4R3U - chains A and C; structure by X-ray diffraction, 2.50 A resolution.

Chain A:
Molecule: 2-hydroxyisobutyryl-CoA mutase large subunit
Source organism: Aquincola tertiaricarbonis
Notes: EC 5.4.99.-
UniProt: I3VE77 (I3VE77_9BURK); residues 1-562 here = UniProt positions 1-562
Chain sequence (584 residues; each row starts with the number of its first residue; numbers below 1 keep their minus sign (Met-10 is residue -10)):
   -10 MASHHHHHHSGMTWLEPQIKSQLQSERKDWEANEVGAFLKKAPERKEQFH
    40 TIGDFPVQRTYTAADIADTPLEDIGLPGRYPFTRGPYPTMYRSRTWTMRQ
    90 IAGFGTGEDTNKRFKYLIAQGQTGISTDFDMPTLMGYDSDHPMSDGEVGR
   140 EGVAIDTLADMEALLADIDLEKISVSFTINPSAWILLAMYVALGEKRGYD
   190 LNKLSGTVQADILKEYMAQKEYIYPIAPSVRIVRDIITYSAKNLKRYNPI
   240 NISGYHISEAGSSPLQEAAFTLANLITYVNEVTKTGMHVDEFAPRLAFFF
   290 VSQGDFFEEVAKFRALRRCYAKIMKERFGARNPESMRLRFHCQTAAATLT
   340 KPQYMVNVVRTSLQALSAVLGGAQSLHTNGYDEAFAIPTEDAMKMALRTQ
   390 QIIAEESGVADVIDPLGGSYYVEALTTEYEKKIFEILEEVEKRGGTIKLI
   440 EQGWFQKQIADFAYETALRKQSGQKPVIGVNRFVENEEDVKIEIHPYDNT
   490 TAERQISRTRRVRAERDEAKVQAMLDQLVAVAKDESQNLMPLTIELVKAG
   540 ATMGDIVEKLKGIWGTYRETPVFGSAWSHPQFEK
Unresolved in the structure: -10 to 1, 559-573
Sequence notes: expression tag (-10 to 0, 563-573)
Residues lining bound ligands:
  - 3-hydroxybutanoyl-coenzyme A (3HC): Phe27, Lys30, Ala31, Tyr76, Thr78, Met79, Ser82, Arg83, Thr86, Arg88, Ile90, Ser115, Asp117, Ser163, Ser165, Thr167, Ser194, Thr196, Gln198, Gln208, Arg235, Asn237, Asn240, Tyr244, His245, Arg284, Ala286, Phe287, Phe288, Arg328, Phe329, His330, Gln332, Gln363, Ser364
  - 3-hydroxybutanoyl-coenzyme A / 2-Hydroxyisobutyryl-Coenzyme A: Phe27, Lys30, Ala31, Tyr76, Thr78, Met79, Ser82, Arg83, Thr86, Arg88, Ile90, Ser115, Asp117, Ser163, Ser165, Thr167, Ser194, Thr196, Gln198, Gln208, Arg235, Asn237, Asn240, Tyr244, His245, Arg284, Ala286, Phe287, Phe288, Arg328, Phe329, His330, Gln332, Gln363, Ser364
  - 2-Hydroxyisobutyryl-Coenzyme A (3KK; S-{(3R,5R,9R)-1-[(2R,3S,4R,5R)-5-(6-amino-9H-purin-9-yl)-4-hydroxy-3-(phosphonooxy)tetrahydrofuran-2-yl]-3,5,9-trihydroxy-8,8-dimethyl-3,5-dioxido-10,14-dioxo-2,4,6-trioxa-11,15-diaza-3lambda~5~,5lambda~5~-diphosphaheptadecan-17-yl} 2-hydroxy-2-methylpropanethioate): Phe27, Ala31, Tyr76, Thr78, Met79, Ser82, Arg83, Thr86, Arg88, Ile90, Ser115, Asp117, Ser163, Ser165, Thr167, Ser194, Thr196, Gln198, Gln208, Arg235, Asn237, Asn240, Tyr244, His245, Arg284, Ala286, Phe287, Phe288, Arg328, Phe329, His330, Gln332, Gln363, Ser364
  - 5'-deoxyadenosine (5AD): Ile90, Ala91, Gly92, Asp117, Glu140, Gly141, Tyr244, Gln332, Ala335, His366, Asn368, Glu372, Ile376, Pro377
  - cobalamin (B12): Asp117, Phe118, Met120, Leu123, Glu140, Gly141, Ala207, Gln208, Lys209, Glu210, Tyr244, His245, Glu248, Ala249, Ala335, Ala336, Asp371, Glu372, Ala373, Phe374, Ala375, Ile376
UniProt features mapped onto this chain:
  - binding site ((3S)-3-hydroxybutanoyl-CoA): Tyr76 to Met79, Thr86 to Arg88, Asp117, Thr196 to Gln198, Arg235, Asn240, His245, Arg284
  - site: Asp117 (Important for the stereospecificity of catalysis)
What the authors report for this chain:
  - mutagenesis - D117A, D117V (125 nmol min-1 mg-1): increased catalytic activity on (R)-3-hydroxybutyryl-CoA
  - mutagenesis - D117V (3-fold): decreased catalytic activity on (S)-enantiomer
  - mutagenesis - D117V (100 nmol min-1 mg-1): increased catalytic activity on pivalyl-CoA
  - mutagenesis - I90L: decreased catalytic activity
  - mutagenesis - I90V: decreased catalytic activity (citing earlier work)
  - mutagenesis - I90F, I90Y: abolished catalytic activity (citing earlier work)
  - mutagenesis - I90L: abolished catalytic activity on pivalyl- and isovaleryl-CoA
  - mutagenesis - I90A, I90V: unchanged catalytic activity on pivalyl- and isovaleryl-CoA
  - mutagenesis - I90A, D117V (3-fold): decreased catalytic activity on 3-hydroxybutanoyl-coenzyme A
  - mutagenesis - I90A: decreased catalytic activity on 2-Hydroxyisobutyryl-Coenzyme A

Chain C:
Molecule: 2-hydroxyisobutyryl-CoA mutase small subunit
Source organism: Aquincola tertiaricarbonis
UniProt: I3VE74 (I3VE74_9BURK); residue numbers follow UniProt; this construct covers 1-136
Chain sequence (158 residues; numbered -10 to 147; the number before each row is that of its first residue; numbers below 1 keep their minus sign (Met-10 is residue -10)):
   -10 MASHHHHHHSGMDQTPIRVLLAKVGLDGHDRGVKVVARALRDAGMDVIYS
    40 GLHRTPEEVVNTAIQEDVDVLGVSLLSGVQLTVFPKIFKLLDERGAGDLI
    90 VIAGGVMPDEDAAAIRKLGVREVLLQDTPPQAIIDSIRSLVAARGARGSA
   140 WSHPQFEK
Unresolved in the structure: -10 to 2, 134-147
Sequence notes: expression tag (-10 to 0, 137-147)
Bound ions: cobalamin Co near His18 (its only coordinating residue here)
Residues lining bound ligands: cobalamin (B12): Leu10, Leu15, Asp16, Gly17, His18, Asp19, Arg20, Gly21, Val22, Val24, Val25, Gly61, Val62, Ser63, Leu65, Ser66, Gly67, Ile91, Ala92, Gly93, Gly94, Val95, Leu113, Leu114, Gln115, Asp116, Thr117, Ile122
UniProt features mapped onto this chain:
  - binding site (adenosylcob(III)alamin): His18

Chain A / chain C interface:
Pairs across the interface (45):
  Met120(A) - Leu15(C)
  Pro121(A) - Leu15(C)
  Met124(A) - Leu15(C)  hydrophobic
  Met124(A) - His42(C)
  Tyr126(A) - Leu15(C)  hydrophobic
  Met132(A) - Leu15(C)
  Asp134(A) - Thr71(C)
  Asp134(A) - Lys75(C)  salt bridge
  Gly135(A) - Val68(C)
  Glu136(A) - Gly14(C)
  Glu136(A) - Leu15(C)  hydrogen bond (side chain-backbone)
  Glu136(A) - Val68(C)
  Arg139(A) - Ser66(C)
  Arg139(A) - Gly67(C)
  Glu140(A) - Leu65(C)
  Glu140(A) - Ser66(C)
  Lys209(A) - Gly17(C)
  Lys209(A) - Asp19(C)  salt bridge
  Lys209(A) - Lys23(C)
  Lys209(A) - Leu41(C)
  Lys209(A) - His42(C)
  Tyr211(A) - Leu41(C)
  Glu248(A) - Arg20(C)  hydrogen bond (backbone-side chain)
  Ala249(A) - Arg20(C)
  Gly250(A) - Arg20(C)
  Ala336(A) - Arg20(C)
  Lys340(A) - Gln115(C)
  Ala373(A) - Val95(C)
  Ala373(A) - Gln115(C)  hydrogen bond (backbone-side chain)
  Asp450(A) - Arg27(C)  salt bridge
  Tyr453(A) - Val24(C)
  Tyr453(A) - Arg27(C)
  Tyr453(A) - Ala28(C)
  Tyr453(A) - Asp31(C)
  Thr455(A) - Arg20(C)
  Ala456(A) - Val24(C)  hydrophobic
  Lys459(A) - Asp116(C)  salt bridge
  Gln460(A) - Pro118(C)
  Gln460(A) - Pro119(C)
  Gln460(A) - Gln120(C)  hydrogen bond (side chain-backbone)
  Val469(A) - Asp116(C)
  Arg557(A) - Leu41(C)  hydrogen bond (side chain-backbone)
  Arg557(A) - His42(C)
  Arg557(A) - Arg43(C)
  Glu558(A) - Leu41(C)
Also at the interface, not in a pair above, chain A (33 interface residues in all): Ser133, Gln208, Ser247, Pro341, Gln445, Ala452
Also at the interface, not in a pair above, chain C (31 interface residues in all): Asp16, His18, Gly40, Thr44, Met96, Asp98

In short:
The interface between chain A and chain C involves 33 residues on one side and 31 on the other, with 5
hydrogen bonds and 4 salt bridges. Among the polar pairs are Asp134(A)-Lys75(C), Lys209(A)-Asp19(C) and
Asp450(A)-Arg27(C). The paper reports that D117A and D117V of chain A increase catalytic activity on
(R)-3-hydroxybutyryl-CoA; I90L and I90V of chain A reduce catalytic activity; 7 substitutions were tested in
all.
Chain A is 2-hydroxyisobutyryl-CoA mutase large subunit and chain C is 2-hydroxyisobutyryl-CoA mutase small
subunit, both from Aquincola tertiaricarbonis; the structure, Crystal structure of 2-Hydroxyisobutyryl-CoA
Mutase, was determined by X-ray diffraction.
